Entry 1B2B (X-ray diffraction, 1.80 A resolution); this record covers chains A and B.

Chain A:
Molecule: Protein (insulin A chain)
Organism: Sus scrofa
UniProt: P01315 (INS_PIG); residues 1-21 here correspond to UniProt positions 88-108 (UniProt number = residue number + 87)
Chain sequence (21 residues; numbered 1 to 21; the number before each row is that of its first residue):
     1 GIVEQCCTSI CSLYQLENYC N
Cystine bridges: Cys6-Cys11

Chain B:
Molecule: Protein (insulin B chain)
Organism: Sus scrofa
UniProt: P01315 (INS_PIG); residues 1-30 here correspond to UniProt positions 25-54 (UniProt number = residue number + 24)
Chain sequence (30 residues; each row starts with the number of its first residue):
     1 FVNQHLCGSH LVEALYLVCG ERGFFYTPKA

How chain A and chain B interact:
Pairs across the interface (40; chain A residue first):
  Gly1(A) with Ala30(B)
  Ile2(A) with Leu11(B), hydrophobic; Leu15(B), hydrophobic; Thr27(B)
  Val3(A) with Pro28(B)
  Cys6(A) with Gln4(B); His5(B); Leu6(B), hydrogen bond (backbone-backbone); Leu11(B), hydrophobic
  Cys7(A) with His5(B), hydrogen bond (backbone-side chain); Leu6(B); Cys7(B), disulfide
  Thr8(A) with His5(B)
  Ser9(A) with His5(B)
  Ile10(A) with Asn3(B); Gln4(B); His5(B)
  Cys11(A) with Val2(B); Asn3(B); Gln4(B), hydrogen bond (backbone-backbone)
  Ser12(A) with Val2(B); Asn3(B)
  Leu13(A) with Val2(B); Val18(B), hydrophobic
  Leu16(A) with Val2(B), hydrophobic; Leu11(B), hydrophobic; Leu15(B)
  Glu17(A) with Val18(B); Arg22(B), salt bridge
  Asn18(A) with Phe25(B)
  Tyr19(A) with Leu15(B), hydrophobic; Phe24(B); Phe25(B), hydrogen bond (backbone-backbone)
  Cys20(A) with Cys19(B), disulfide; Arg22(B); Gly23(B)
  Asn21(A) with Arg22(B); Gly23(B), hydrogen bond (backbone-backbone); Phe24(B), hydrogen bond (side chain-backbone); Phe25(B)
Interface residues without a listed pair, chain A (18 interface residues in all): Glu4
Interface residues without a listed pair, chain B (19 interface residues in all): Ala14, Tyr26
Inter-chain disulfides: Cys7(A)-Cys7(B), Cys20(A)-Cys19(B)

In short:
Chain A and chain B form an interface of 18 and 19 residues respectively; the contacts include 2 disulfide
bonds, 6 hydrogen bonds and 1 salt bridge. Polar contacts include Glu17(A)-Arg22(B), Cys7(A)-His5(B) and
Asn21(A)-Phe24(B).
Chain A is Protein (insulin A chain) and chain B is Protein (insulin B chain), both from Sus scrofa; the
structure, Ph affects glu B13 switching and sulfate binding in cubic insulin crystals (ph 6.16 coordinates),
was determined by X-ray diffraction (same publication as 1B17, 1B18, 1B19, 1B2A, 1B2C, 1B2D and 3 further
entries).
